Entry 5MP9 (electron microscopy, 4.10 A resolution (low resolution: residue-level contacts below are approximate; hydrogen-bond / salt-bridge calls are withheld)); this record covers chains H and I of the 34 polymer chains in the assembly.

== Chain H ==
Protein: 26S protease regulatory subunit 7 homolog
Source organism: Saccharomyces cerevisiae (strain ATCC 204508 / S288c)
Reference sequence: P33299 (PRS7_YEAST); residue numbers follow UniProt; this construct covers 1-467
Sequence (467 residues; row label = number of the first residue in the row):
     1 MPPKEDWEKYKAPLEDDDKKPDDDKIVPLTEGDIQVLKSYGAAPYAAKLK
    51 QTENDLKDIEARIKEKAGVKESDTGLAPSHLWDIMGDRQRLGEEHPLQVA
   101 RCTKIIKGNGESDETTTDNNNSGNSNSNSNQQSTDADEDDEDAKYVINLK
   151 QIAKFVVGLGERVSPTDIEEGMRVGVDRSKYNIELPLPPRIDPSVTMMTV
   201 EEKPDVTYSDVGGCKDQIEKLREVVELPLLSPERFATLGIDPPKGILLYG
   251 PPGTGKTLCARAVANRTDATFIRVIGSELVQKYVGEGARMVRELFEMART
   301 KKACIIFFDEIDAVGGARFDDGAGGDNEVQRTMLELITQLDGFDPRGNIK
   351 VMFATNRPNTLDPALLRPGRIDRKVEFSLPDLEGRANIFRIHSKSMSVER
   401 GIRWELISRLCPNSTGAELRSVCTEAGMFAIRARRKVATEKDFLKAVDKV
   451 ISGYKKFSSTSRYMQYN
Disordered / not traced: 1-41, 108-143
Curated features (UniProtKB/Swiss-Prot):
  - binding site (ATP): Gly-250 to Thr-257
  - modified residue (Phosphoserine): Ser-164, Ser-231

== Chain I ==
Protein: 26S protease regulatory subunit 4 homolog
Source organism: Saccharomyces cerevisiae (strain ATCC 204508 / S288c)
Reference sequence: P40327 (PRS4_YEAST); residues 1-437 here = UniProt positions 1-437
Sequence (437 residues; each row starts with the number of its first residue):
     1 MGQGVSSGQDKKKKKGSNQKPKYEPPVQSKFGRKKRKGGPATAEKLPNIY
    51 PSTRCKLKLLRMERIKDHLLLEEEFVSNSEILKPFEKKQEEEKKQLEEIR
   101 GNPLSIGTLEEIIDDDHAIVTSPTMPDYYVSILSFVDKELLEPGCSVLLH
   151 HKTMSIVGVLQDDADPMVSVMKMDKSPTESYSDIGGLESQIQEIKESVEL
   201 PLTHPELYEEMGIKPPKGVILYGAPGTGKTLLAKAVANQTSATFLRIVGS
   251 ELIQKYLGDGPRLCRQIFKVAGENAPSIVFIDEIDAIGTKRYDSNSGGER
   301 EIQRTMLELLNQLDGFDDRGDVKVIMATNKIETLDPALIRPGRIDRKILF
   351 ENPDLSTKKKILGIHTSKMNLSEDVNLETLVTTKDDLSGADIQAMCTEAG
   401 LLALRERRMQVTAEDFKQAKERVMKNKVEENLEGLYL
Disordered / not traced: 1-52
Curated features (UniProtKB/Swiss-Prot):
  - binding site (ATP): Gly-223 to Thr-230
  - lipidation: Gly-2 (N-myristoyl glycine)
  - cross-link (Glycyl lysine isopeptide (Lys-Gly)): Lys-234 (interchain with G-Cter in ubiquitin), Lys-255 (interchain with G-Cter in ubiquitin), Lys-290 (interchain with G-Cter in ubiquitin)
  - mutagenesis: Lys-229 (K229Q: 73% loss of ATPase activity)

== Chain H / chain I interface ==
Contacting residue pairs (137; chain H residue first):
  Tyr-45(H) / Arg-61(I)
  Lys-48(H) / Arg-61(I)
  Leu-49(H) / Arg-61(I)
  Thr-52(H) / Arg-61(I)
  Thr-52(H) / Arg-64(I)
  Thr-52(H) / His-68(I)
  Asp-55(H) / His-68(I)
  Leu-56(H) / His-68(I)
  Ile-59(H) / His-68(I)
  Ile-59(H) / Leu-71(I)
  Ile-59(H) / Glu-72(I)
  Arg-62(H) / Glu-72(I)
  Arg-62(H) / Phe-75(I)
  Ile-63(H) / Leu-71(I)
  Glu-65(H) / Glu-90(I)
  Glu-65(H) / Lys-93(I)
  Lys-66(H) / Phe-75(I)
  Lys-66(H) / Phe-85(I)
  Lys-66(H) / Gln-89(I)
  Ala-67(H) / Gln-89(I)
  Lys-70(H) / Glu-97(I)
  Glu-71(H) / Leu-96(I)
  Glu-71(H) / Glu-97(I)
  Glu-71(H) / Phe-135(I)
  Glu-71(H) / Leu-160(I)
  Ser-72(H) / Phe-135(I)
  Ser-72(H) / Leu-160(I)
  Asp-73(H) / Phe-135(I)
  Asp-73(H) / Val-136(I)
  Asp-73(H) / Asp-137(I)
  Asp-73(H) / Val-159(I)
  Thr-74(H) / Phe-135(I)
  Thr-74(H) / Val-136(I)
  Leu-76(H) / Glu-92(I)
  Leu-76(H) / Phe-135(I)
  Ser-79(H) / Glu-92(I)
  Ser-79(H) / Ser-134(I)
  Ser-79(H) / Phe-135(I)
  His-80(H) / Lys-88(I)
  His-80(H) / Glu-92(I)
  Trp-82(H) / Ser-134(I)
  Trp-82(H) / Phe-135(I)
  Trp-82(H) / Val-136(I)
  Asp-83(H) / Glu-92(I)
  Asp-83(H) / Leu-96(I)
  Gly-86(H) / Leu-133(I)
  Asp-87(H) / Ile-99(I)
  Gln-89(H) / Leu-133(I)
  Arg-90(H) / Ile-99(I)
  Arg-90(H) / Thr-153(I)
  Glu-93(H) / Thr-153(I)
  His-95(H) / Tyr-129(I)
  His-95(H) / Ser-131(I)
  His-95(H) / Met-154(I)
  His-95(H) / Ser-155(I)
  Pro-96(H) / Tyr-128(I)
  Pro-96(H) / Thr-153(I)
  Leu-97(H) / Tyr-128(I)
  Leu-97(H) / Tyr-129(I)
  Gln-98(H) / Asp-127(I)
  Val-99(H) / Asp-127(I)
  Val-99(H) / Tyr-128(I)
  Val-99(H) / Tyr-129(I)
  Lys-150(H) / Thr-121(I)
  Lys-150(H) / Met-125(I)
  Lys-150(H) / Asp-127(I)
  Arg-173(H) / Glu-110(I)
  Arg-173(H) / Ile-119(I)
  Arg-173(H) / Asp-127(I)
  Arg-178(H) / Tyr-128(I)
  Leu-187(H) / Tyr-129(I)
  Pro-188(H) / Ile-113(I)
  Arg-190(H) / Glu-111(I)
  Val-195(H) / Arg-262(I)
  Glu-201(H) / Phe-316(I)
  Pro-204(H) / Asp-318(I)
  Pro-252(H) / Arg-340(I)
  Gly-253(H) / Arg-340(I)
  Arg-261(H) / Gly-315(I)
  Arg-261(H) / Asp-318(I)
  Arg-273(H) / Phe-316(I)
  Ile-275(H) / Arg-265(I)
  Ile-275(H) / Glu-308(I)
  Ile-275(H) / Asn-311(I)
  Ser-277(H) / Arg-304(I)
  Ser-277(H) / Glu-308(I)
  Glu-278(H) / Arg-262(I)
  Glu-278(H) / Arg-265(I)
  Val-280(H) / Arg-304(I)
  Gln-281(H) / Leu-257(I)
  Gln-281(H) / Arg-262(I)
  Lys-282(H) / Tyr-256(I)
  Lys-282(H) / Leu-257(I)
  Glu-310(H) / Leu-307(I)
  Glu-310(H) / Leu-310(I)
  Glu-310(H) / Asn-311(I)
  Asp-312(H) / Leu-307(I)
  Ala-313(H) / Arg-304(I)
  Ala-313(H) / Leu-307(I)
  Phe-319(H) / Arg-300(I)
  Gly-325(H) / Arg-300(I)
  Asp-326(H) / Arg-300(I)
  Glu-328(H) / Leu-257(I)
  Val-329(H) / Arg-304(I)
  Ser-395(H) / Gly-212(I)
  Met-396(H) / Met-211(I)
  Met-396(H) / Ile-213(I)
  Ser-397(H) / Met-211(I)
  Ala-417(H) / Arg-340(I)
  Ala-417(H) / Pro-341(I)
  Ser-421(H) / Pro-341(I)
  Ser-421(H) / Asp-345(I)
  Thr-424(H) / Pro-216(I)
  Thr-424(H) / Asp-345(I)
  Glu-425(H) / Asp-345(I)
  Glu-425(H) / Arg-346(I)
  Gly-427(H) / Ile-213(I)
  Met-428(H) / Glu-196(I)
  Met-428(H) / Pro-216(I)
  Met-428(H) / Arg-346(I)
  Ile-431(H) / Tyr-208(I)
  Arg-432(H) / Glu-196(I)
  Arg-432(H) / Arg-346(I)
  Lys-436(H) / Glu-210(I)
  Lys-436(H) / Met-211(I)
  Ala-438(H) / Met-211(I)
  Lys-449(H) / Arg-346(I)
  Tyr-454(H) / Lys-347(I)
  Phe-457(H) / Tyr-222(I)
  Phe-457(H) / Ile-331(I)
  Phe-457(H) / Ile-339(I)
  Phe-457(H) / Lys-347(I)
  Ser-459(H) / Pro-336(I)
  Ser-459(H) / Ala-337(I)
  Arg-462(H) / Pro-336(I)
  Tyr-463(H) / Asp-335(I)
  Tyr-463(H) / Ala-337(I)
Also at the interface, not in a pair above, chain H (90 interface residues in all): Gly-68, Glu-94, Gln-151, Leu-185, Ile-191, Pro-193, Asp-309, Asp-321, Arg-357, Glu-418, Arg-420, Cys-423
Also at the interface, not in a pair above, chain I (81 interface residues in all): Leu-57, Asn-78, Ser-79, Pro-126, Val-130, Leu-140, His-150, Glu-193, Leu-207, Lys-214, Gly-258, Asp-259, Pro-261, Gln-303, Gly-342

== Overview ==
90 residues of chain H face 81 of chain I across their interface. UniProt lists 8 ATP-binding residues on
chain H; 8 ATP-binding residues and one mutagenesis site on chain I.
Chain H is 26S protease regulatory subunit 7 homolog and chain I is 26S protease regulatory subunit 4 homolog,
both from Saccharomyces cerevisiae (strain ATCC 204508 / S288c); the structure, 26S proteasome in presence of
ATP (s1), was determined by electron microscopy, deposited together with 5MPA, 5MPB, 5MPC, 5MPD and 5MPE.
